8TOC - chains R and BZ of the 181 polymer chains in the assembly; structure by electron microscopy, 3.11 A resolution.

Chain R:
Molecule: 4269-nt RNA strand
Organism: Bacteria abnormis
Sequence (4269 nucleotides; row label = number of the first residue in the row):
     1 GGAGUGAACC CCGGAGGGGG UUCGCUGAAA GCCGAAUCGA AUUCGACUUU GCGUGAUUCA
    61 CAUCACGUCU UACUCACGAU ACUAGUACCG CGAGUUAUCU UGUGGUAAUU AAAAACUACC
   121 AGGAGAUAAC UUUAUGAAGA AAAGGACAAA AGCCUUGCUU CCCUAUGCGG UUUUCAUCAU
   181 ACUCAGCUUU CAACUAACAU UGUUGACUGC CUUGUUUAUG UAUUACCAUU AUACCUUUUA
   241 GGAGAUGGUG UCAUGAACAU GUACAAAUGG GUACCUGAAA GUAUCCGCGA UUCUGGCGAG
   301 GGGCAACCCU CUUAUUCAAA UAAUGGUGAU UAUGCACCGA GCGGCCCUUG GGUUGCUGCG
   361 GGUAUUCAUA CCAUGCCACA AUCGCUGCGG GAUUCCAUGA GAAAUUCUAU CAUGGUCACC
   421 GCGCAAGCUC GUCGUGAUGU CAUUGGCCCC GAAUGGGGCC CUGACGGACG CUUUACUGGA
   481 UAUGCUUCAG UGAUCGGGAC ACCUGAUCCU AAGCCUGCUG AUAUUGUGAA CAAGUUUACA
   541 GUUGAACGCA GACCGGUCAG CAACGGAAAU UUUCAACAGC GUGUGAAAGC UGGUGACAUU
   601 GUUGUUGCAC CGUAUACCAG UGAUGGAAAG AUUACUGUUA AACUAGUCGC CGGUCAGAAG
   661 GACAUUUCAA GUACUCCUGA UUACGAUUAU CGAAUUGACA GUAGUUUGGC GUCAUCCGCC
   721 GGAUUUGUUG UUGCUGGUGA ACGUUGGUAU UAUACCAAAC GUCACUUCAU UAUCCCUCGU
   781 UACUUCCAAA ACUGGCGCAU GCGCCGGCGU AAGUACGUAA CUGGUUGGGU AAUGCCAACG
   841 UUUUAUAGUC CGAAAGAGAU UUUUAAUCGC CUUAAGGAUU CGUUGGUACC AGAUACUGGG
   901 UUAGUCACCC AAGUUUGGGC AGACAACAAC ACAAAACGGA UGGAUUUCCU CACCGCUAUG
   961 GCUGAAAUCC CACAGACUCU CUCUUCUUUU CUCGAUGCGU UGGGUUACCU CGGAUCGCUU
  1021 AUUAAAGAUU UUAAACGUCG UCGCUUCUUU UUAAAUAAAG CGCAUCAACG UAUCCGUAAU
  1081 AAGCUCGGGG UGUCUUUCGC AGAAAGAAGA UCACAAAUUG UAUCUAAGUA CGAUCGUAAG
  1141 AUCGCAUCUG CCCGUAAGCC UGCAAUUAUU GUAAAAUUGC GGCAACGGAA AGAAAAGGCC
  1201 UUAAAAGCCC UAGAUAAAAU GCGUGUUCGA GAGGAAAAGA AAAUGAUACG UGAAUUUGCC
  1261 ACUCAGGCAG CCUCACUAUG GCUUUCUUUU CGGUACGAGA UCAUGCCGCU UUAUUAUCAA
  1321 UCUCAGGACG UAUUGGACGU AAUUGCCAAC UCGACUUCUG AAUUUAUGAC AUCGCGGGAC
  1381 UUUGUUGCUA AAGCAAUCAA CAUUGGAAUU CCUUUGGAAU GGAAUCUUGA UCAAGAAAAC
  1441 UUGGUUUCUC AACCGAGACA CAAUGUGAUG GUUAAAUCAA AAUUGUCACC CGAAAACAAC
  1501 AUCGGGAAGA CUCUUUCAGU UAAUCCAUUU ACAACAGCUU GGGAGCUGUU GACAUUGUCC
  1561 UUCGUCGUCG ACUGGUUUGU CAACUUUGGU GACGUCAUCG CAGGGUUUAC UGGCGGUUAC
  1621 UCAGAUGAUU CUGGGGCAAC UGCUAGUUGG CGCUUUGAUG AUAAAAAGGU AUUCCACUUA
  1681 AAGAAUAUCC CCUCAGCUAU GGUGAUCGUC GACAUUAACU UCUACACCCG UCAGGUCAUU
  1741 GACCCGCGGC UGUGCGGGGG GCUUGCUUUC UCCCCCAAAC UUAACCUUUU CCGGUAUCUU
  1801 GACGCCAUGA GUUUAUCAUG GAAUCGAUCU CGUUUAAAGA UCAGUCGAGC UACUUGACAA
  1861 UUUUCUGCGC ACCCAUCCCG GGUGGCGCCC AAAGUGAGGA AAAUCACAUG GCAAAUAAGC
  1921 CAAUGCAACC GAUCACAUCU ACAGCAAAUA AAAUUGUGUG GAGUGAUCCA ACUCGUUUAU
  1981 CAACUACAUU UUCAGCAAGU CUGUUACGCC AACGUGUUAA AGUUGGUAUA GCCGAACUGA
  2041 AUAAUGUUUC AGGUCAAUAU GUAUCUGUUU AUAAGCGUCC UGCACCUAAA CCGGAAGGUU
  2101 GUGCAGAUGC CUGUGUCAUU AUGCCGAAUG AAAACCAAUC CAUUCGCACA GUGAUUUCAG
  2161 GGUCAGCCGA AAACUUGGCU ACCUUAAAAG CAGAAUGGGA AACUCACAAA CGUAACGUUG
  2221 ACACACUCUU CGCGAGCGGC AACGCCGGUU UGGGUUUCCU UGACCCUACU GCGGCUAUCG
  2281 UAUCGUCUGA UACUACUGCU UAAGUGGUGA UUACUGUGCC UAAAAGUCAA AAUAAACGAC
  2341 AAAUAAGACG CAGUUCUUCC GUUAAUUACA AGAAUAUCGU UAAAGCUUGC AAUGAUGCAA
  2401 UGCUAAACGC UUGUGAUCAA CUGAAGUCCA CGAGUAUUCC UGCUUUCCAA UCAAACGUCC
  2461 UUUCGGAUGU UCUUUCCCUC UCUGAUGCGG CCGACAUAAC AGUCAAGCAC CGAAUUGUUU
  2521 CUAAAUUCGG CGAGCCUGCU GGGUCGAGCC UCCGCGACGU UGCUUUUAAC AAUUAUAAAU
  2581 UGUUCGAACA ACAUCUUGGG AGCAUUCCUC AGAUUACUAA UCUGUGGCAG GAAGGAAAAG
  2641 AGUUUUUCUU UUUGCGGAAA GCAAAGGCUA ACUUGGGUAA AUGGUUAAAA ACAUUUAAAC
  2701 UUGACUAUAA UUCUAUUACA GUCGAGUUCA CCCCAGGUGA GUCUUAUACC UCGGCCACUG
  2761 GGCACGUAUC GGUGUUUGCU AAGCUUUCCA ACUUAGCUCA CUGGACAUGC ACUGCUGACG
  2821 UCGUUGAUGA UGUUUGCCAU CUAGUGUAUU AUAAUCGCGG CCUAAAGGCU GCCGCUAGAA
  2881 AACACAUCGG UCUGAUGGUC CCAAUUGAGG GAGAGUCUGG GUUUGACACC UUUUCUCGCC
  2941 ACCUCAUGGG UGUUAUAUCC AUCGUUCCUG GGGCCCGCGG CGCAUCCGUG CCGAAGAACC
  3001 AGGAAACGGA CCGUUUUAUC GACGUUGAAC CCACUUUCAA UAUGAUUCUC CAGCGUUGGG
  3061 UAGCGGGCGA AAUUACUCGC UGCUUAACUU UAGCUAAGAA UCAUCUUGGC GCAUCACGGA
  3121 AUAUUAACGG UAAAGUUGUA UUUCACGAUG CUCAAGAAUU GCACAAAGAA AUGAUCCGAG
  3181 AUCUUUCUUA UGCUACUAUU GAUUUUUCAA ACGCUUCUGA UAGCGUCUUG CUGUGGGUGG
  3241 UACAGCUUCU UUUUCCGAAG CAUGUAUCGU AUGUUUUGAC ACAGUAUCGU UCGUCGACUG
  3301 UCCAACUCGG UUCAGAUCUU AUCGAACCGA AUAAACUUUC AAGUAUGGGA AAUGGUUUUA
  3361 CUUUUGAAGU AAUGACCCUC CUCUUACUGU CGAUAGGUAG AAUCUUUGAU CCUACCUGCC
  3421 GGGUUUACGG AGAUGAUGUU AUCAUCAAAG CAGAAGUAGC CGACGAUUUC AUCAACACUG
  3481 UGUCAUCCAU UGCCUUCAUG ACGAACAAUA AGAAGACCUU UUUGAAGGGU CUCUUUCGUG
  3541 AAUCAUGCGG UGCUUUCCAA UUUGACACAU UUGACAUCCA GUCAUUUGAG UUCGAAUGGG
  3601 CUGAUAAUUU UACUGACGUU AUUGCGAUCU GCAACAAACU GAAGUUAAUU AUCGACGCUG
  3661 CUCAAUGCAA CGAAGCAGUA AUAGCAAUAU UACGCAAUGC GCAUACCGUC AUCUGUGAAU
  3721 GCAUCCCUGU UCUUUGCAAG GGACCGCAGC CGCCUGAUUU CAACCUCUUU UUAUCUCAAU
  3781 AUGUUUAUGA UGAUAAUUGG AAGAAGAAAC AGAUGAAAUC UGAUUUAGCC AUAACUAAGC
  3841 UAAAUAGACU CGUUGAUAAA CAAUGGGGUU UCUUUUCAGC UACACAUCAU CACCCUGAGG
  3901 AAUUAUGUUA CGUAAACAUU CCUGUUUACG UCCCUCGUCG UGAUUCUGUU CAUGCUGGCC
  3961 AGAAUCUUUU CGUUGACCUU UCAAAUCUUU ACGCUUUACG UUUUACCAAA UCAACGGUAA
  4021 GAGGUAAAGG UAAAUGGGUC AAUGUUCCCC ACUGGGUUAC ACCGGUUGGU UCAAUUUAUC
  4081 GUGCUUCCCG UAUCAGACAG CAAUACCCUA ACAUAGGGGA AUUGCCUACC UGCUACUGGU
  4141 CACCACAUCA GUUGGACUUG AUCACCUCCU AAUAAAUCUU UACGAUUUAU AAUAAUGGUA
  4201 UGUACUAUGA GUAUGUAUGU AGGUUGAAAA CCCUACCCGC UUAGGAUUGC UUAGCAGUCC
  4261 UUCCCGGCA

Chain BZ:
Name: Coat protein
Organism: Acinetobacter phage AP205
Reference sequence: Q9AZ42 (Q9AZ42_9VIRU); residues 1-129 here correspond to UniProt positions 2-130 (UniProt number = residue number + 1)
Sequence (129 residues; row label = number of the first residue in the row):
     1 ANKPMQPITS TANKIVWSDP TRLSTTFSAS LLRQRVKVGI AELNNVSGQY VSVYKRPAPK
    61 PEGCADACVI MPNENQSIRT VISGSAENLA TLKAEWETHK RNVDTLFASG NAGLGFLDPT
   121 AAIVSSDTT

Chain R / chain BZ interface:
Contacting residue pairs - 15 pairs, chain R then chain BZ:
  A1609(R) - Gln34(BZ)  hydrogen bond to the phosphate
  A1609(R) - Arg35(BZ)  sugar contact
  A1609(R) - Val36(BZ)  sugar contact
  C1610(R) - Gln34(BZ)  sugar contact
  C1610(R) - Val36(BZ)  sugar contact
  C1610(R) - Asn45(BZ)  hydrogen bond to the phosphate
  U1611(R) - Ser83(BZ)  phosphate contact
  G1636(R) - Arg79(BZ)  hydrogen bond to the phosphate
  C1637(R) - Arg79(BZ)  salt bridge to the phosphate
  U1648(R) - Lys37(BZ)  hydrogen bond to the sugar
  U1648(R) - Val38(BZ)  hydrogen bond to the sugar
  U1648(R) - Gly39(BZ)  hydrogen bond to the phosphate
  G1649(R) - Lys37(BZ)  sugar contact
  G1649(R) - Val38(BZ)  phosphate contact
  G1649(R) - Gly39(BZ)  phosphate contact
Other interface residues (no listed pair), chain R (9 interface residues in all): G1635, A1638
Other interface residues (no listed pair), chain BZ (12 interface residues in all): Lys14, Ile40, Asn75

In short:
The interface between chain R and chain BZ involves 9 residues on one side and 12 on the other; the contacts
include 6 hydrogen bonds and 1 salt bridge. Among the polar pairs are U1648(R)-Lys37(BZ), U1648(R)-Val38(BZ)
and A1609(R)-Gln34(BZ).
Here chain R is a 4269-nt RNA strand (Bacteria abnormis) and chain BZ is Coat protein (Acinetobacter phage
AP205). Entry 8TOC (Acinetobacter phage AP205) was determined by electron microscopy together with 8TOB, 8TV9,
8TVA, 8TW2 and 8TWC from the same study.
